8RB4 - chains F and J of the 5 polymer chains in the assembly; structure by electron microscopy, 3.20 A resolution.

Chain F (and J):
Name: Paraneoplastic antigen Ma2 homolog
From: Mus musculus
Notes: chain J of this document is another copy of the same molecule, construct and numbering; everything in this record applies to it too
UniProtKB: Q8BHK0 (PNMA2_MOUSE); numbering as in UniProt (aligned over 157-336)
Chain sequence (180 residues; row label = number of the first residue in the row):
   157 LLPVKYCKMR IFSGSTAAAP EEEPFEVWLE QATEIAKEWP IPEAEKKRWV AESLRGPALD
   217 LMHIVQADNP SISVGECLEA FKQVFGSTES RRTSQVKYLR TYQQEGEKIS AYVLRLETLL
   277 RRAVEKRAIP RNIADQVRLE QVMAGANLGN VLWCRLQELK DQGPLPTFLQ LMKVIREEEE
Reported in the primary citation:
  - self-association interface (contacts with another copy of this molecule); pairs are residue here / residue on that copy: Phe241-Leu270 (hydrophobic contact), Val240

Chain F / chain J interface:
Residue-residue contacts (5):
  Pro159(F) - Trp195(J)
  Pro159(F) - Trp205(J)  hydrophobic
  Lys161(F) - Glu208(J)  salt bridge
  Glu201(F) - Leu157(J)
  Trp205(F) - Leu157(J)
Other interface residues (no listed pair), chain F (6 interface residues in all): Leu158, Arg204
Other interface residues (no listed pair), chain J (5 interface residues in all): Ile197

Overview:
6 residues of chain F face 5 of chain J across their interface; the contacts include 1 salt bridge. The
salt-bridged pair is Lys161(F)-Glu208(J). From the paper: a self-association interface involving Val240(F) and
Phe241(F).
Both chains are Paraneoplastic antigen Ma2 homolog (Mus musculus). Entry 8RB4 (Structure of the five-fold
capsomer of the PNMA2 capsid) was determined by electron microscopy (same publication as 8RB3, 8RB5 and 8RB7).
